6O5B - chains C and A of the 12 polymer chains in the assembly; structure by electron microscopy, 3.60 A resolution.

[Chain C (and A)]
Protein: Calcium uniporter protein, mitochondrial
From: Homo sapiens
Notes: chain A of this document is another copy of the same molecule, construct and numbering; everything in this record applies to it too
UniProt: Q8NE86 (MCU_HUMAN); residues 1-351 here = UniProt positions 1-351
Sequence (351 residues; each row starts with the number of its first residue):
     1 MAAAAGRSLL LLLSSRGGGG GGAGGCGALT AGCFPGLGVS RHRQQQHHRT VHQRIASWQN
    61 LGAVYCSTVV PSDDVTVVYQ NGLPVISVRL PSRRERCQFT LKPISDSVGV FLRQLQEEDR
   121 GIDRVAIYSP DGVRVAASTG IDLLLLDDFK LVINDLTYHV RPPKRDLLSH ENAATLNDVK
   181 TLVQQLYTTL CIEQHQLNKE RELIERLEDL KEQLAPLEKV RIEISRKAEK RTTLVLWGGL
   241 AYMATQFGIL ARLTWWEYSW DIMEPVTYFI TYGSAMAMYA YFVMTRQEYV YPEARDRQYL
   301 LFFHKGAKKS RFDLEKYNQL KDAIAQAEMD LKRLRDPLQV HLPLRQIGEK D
Disordered / not traced: 1-73, 342-351 (chain A: 1-73, 347-351)
Curated features (UniProtKB/Swiss-Prot):
  - region: T285 to V290 (Juxtamembrane helix)
  - motif: W260 to Y268 (Selectivity filter)
  - binding site (Ca(2+)): E264
  - modified residue: S57 (Phosphoserine), S92 (Phosphoserine), C97 (S-glutathionyl cysteine), K332 (N6-acetyllysine)
  - mutagenesis: S57 (S57A: Decreased MCU current; when associated with A-92), C66 (C66A: Does not affect glutathionylation in response to reactive oxygen species), S92 (S92A: Decreased MCU current; when associated with A-57; S92A: Impairs calcium uptake, but has no effect on oligomerization and interaction with MICU1 and MICU2), C97 (C97A: Abolished glutathionylation in response to reactive oxygen species), D123 (D123R: No effect on calcium uptake in presence of high concentrations of calcium. Abolished dimerization of MCU), K180 (K180A: No effect on calcium uptake, oligomerization and interaction with MICU1 and MICU2), C191 (C191A: Does not affect glutathionylation in response to reactive oxygen species), L240 (L240W: Abolished calcium uptake), A241 (A241W: Abolished interaction with EMRE/SMDT1 and calcium uptake), G248 (G248W: Abolished calcium uptake), E257 (E257A: According to a report, inhibits calcium uptake. According to a subsequent report, does not affect greatly calcium uptake; E257S: Does not affect greatly calcium uptake), S259 (S259A: Does not inhibit calcium uptake. Strongly reduced sensitivity to ruthenium red inhibition; S259R: Prevents entrance of calcium into the pore), 16 further mutagenesis entries in UniProt
Ion coordination: Ca2+: E264 (shared with E264(A) of chain A; 1 residue of chain E; 1 residue of chain G)
Reported in the primary citation:
  - Ca2+ coordination: E264
  - mutagenesis - D123R: abolished binding to dimerization of HsMCU
  - post-translational modification sites: C97 (citing earlier work)

[Chain C / chain A interface]
Residue-residue contacts (62):
  I104(C) with Y187(A)
  R124(C) with R93(A)
  S129(C) with Q98(A)
  V133(C) with R96(A); C97(A); Q98(A)
  R134(C) with L90(A); R96(A), hydrogen bond (backbone-backbone); C97(A); Q98(A), hydrogen bond (backbone-backbone); E118(A)
  V135(C) with Q98(A)
  A136(C) with Q98(A), hydrogen bond (backbone-backbone); F99(A), hydrophobic; E118(A)
  A137(C) with E118(A), hydrogen bond (backbone-side chain)
  S138(C) with Q114(A), hydrogen bond
  T139(C) with T100(A)
  L143(C) with T100(A)
  L146(C) with N81(A)
  N172(C) with L176(A); V179(A)
  L176(C) with L182(A), hydrophobic
  K199(C) with L342(A)
  E264(C) with W260(A), hydrogen bond; E264(A)
  P265(C) with W255(A); W260(A), hydrophobic
  Y268(C) with W260(A), hydrophobic; T267(A)
  F269(C) with F247(A), hydrophobic; L250(A); A251(A), hydrophobic; W255(A), hydrophobic
  Y272(C) with M243(A); Q246(A), hydrogen bond; F247(A), hydrophobic
  A275(C) with M243(A)
  M276(C) with M243(A); A244(A), hydrophobic; F247(A), hydrophobic
  Y279(C) with L236(A), hydrogen bond (side chain-backbone); L240(A), hydrophobic; Y291(A), hydrophobic
  F282(C) with L236(A), hydrophobic; Y291(A); P292(A); R295(A)
  V283(C) with W237(A), hydrophobic
  R286(C) with R295(A), hydrogen bond (backbone-side chain)
  E288(C) with V290(A); Y291(A); P292(A)
  Q326(C) with R335(A)
  D330(C) with L342(A)
  R333(C) with D336(A), salt bridge; L342(A); P343(A), hydrogen bond (side chain-backbone); R345(A)
  L334(C) with L342(A), hydrophobic
  Q339(C) with P343(A)
  H341(C) with P343(A)
Also at the interface, not in a pair above, chain C (36 interface residues in all): V179, D261, V266
Also at the interface, not in a pair above, chain A (46 interface residues in all): L83, E95, K102, V183, L186, G239, T254, T271, V340, L344

[In short]
36 residues of chain C face 46 of chain A across their interface, with 10 hydrogen bonds and 1 salt bridge.
Polar contacts include R333(C)-D336(A), A137(C)-E118(A) and S138(C)-Q114(A). The paper reports that D123R of
chain C abolishes binding to dimerization of HsMCU; Ca2+ coordination by E264(C).
Chain C and chain A are both Calcium uniporter protein, mitochondrial (Homo sapiens); the structure, Monomer
of a cation channel, was determined by electron microscopy, deposited together with 6O58.
